Entry 4UMM (electron microscopy, 11.60 A resolution (very low resolution: no residue pairs are listed; an interface is given only as per-side residue counts)); this record covers chains F and G of the 6 polymer chains in the assembly.

Chain F:
Protein: Gene regulation protein
From: Heliothis virescens
Reference sequence: Q7SIF6 (Q7SIF6_HELVI); residues 203-466 here correspond to UniProt positions 1-264 (UniProt number = residue number - 202)
Amino-acid sequence (264 residues; row label = number of the first residue in the row):
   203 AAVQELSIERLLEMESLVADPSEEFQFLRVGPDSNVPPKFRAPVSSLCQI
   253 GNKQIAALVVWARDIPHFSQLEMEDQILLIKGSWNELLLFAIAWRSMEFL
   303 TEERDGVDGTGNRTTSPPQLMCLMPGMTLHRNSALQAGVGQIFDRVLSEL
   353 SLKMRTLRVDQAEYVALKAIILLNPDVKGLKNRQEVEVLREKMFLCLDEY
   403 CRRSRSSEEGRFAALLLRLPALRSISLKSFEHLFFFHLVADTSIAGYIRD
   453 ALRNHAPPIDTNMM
Not modelled in the structure: 203-204, 305-314, 456-466
Small-molecule neighbours: EPH (L-alpha-phosphatidyl-beta-oleoyl-gamma-palmitoyl-phosphatidylethanolamine): Leu230, Val238, Pro239, Phe242, Val246, Leu249, Cys250, Gly253, Asn287, Leu290, Leu291, Met323, Leu325, Leu331, Ser335, Ala336, Gln338, Ala339, Gly340, Val341, Ile344, Phe345, Ser431, His434, Leu435, Phe438, Leu440

Chain G:
Protein: Ecdysone receptor
From: Heliothis virescens
Reference sequence: O18473 (ECR_HELVI); the construct has insertions or renumbered stretches relative to UniProt, so the offset changes along the chain: 284-321 = UniProt 305-342; 325-532 = UniProt 343-550
Amino-acid sequence (266 residues; row label = number of the first residue in the row):
   267 GSHMASMTGGQQMGRDPLKNVPPLTANQKSLIARLVWYQEGYEQPSEEDL
   317 KRVTQTWQSDEDDEDSDMPFRQITEMTILTVQLIVEFAKGLPGFAKISQS
   367 DQITLLKACSSEVMMLRVARRYDAATDSVLFANNQAYTRDNYRKAGMAYV
   417 IEDLLHFCRCMYSMMMDNVHYALLTAIVIFSDRPGLEQPLLVEEIQRYYL
   467 NTLRVYILNQNSASPRCAVIFGKILGILTEIRTLGMQNSNMCISLKLKNR
   517 KLPPFLEEIWDVADVA
Not modelled in the structure: 267-286, 324-330, 530-532
Sequence notes: expression tag (267-283); insertion (322-324); conflict Cys483 (Gly501 in O18473), Lys489 (Glu507 in O18473)
Small-molecule neighbours: 2,3,14,20,22-pentahydroxycholest-7-en-6-one (P1A): Glu309, Gln310, Pro311, Ile339, Thr340, Met342, Thr343, Thr346, Leu349, Met380, Met381, Arg383, Val384, Arg387, Val395, Leu396, Phe397, Ala398, Tyr408, Met413, Val416, Leu420, Asn504, Cys508, Trp526

Interface between chain F and chain G:
At this resolution (12 A) residue pairs are not listed: 26 residues of chain F and 29 of chain G lie at the interface.

Overview:
Chain F and chain G form an interface of 26 and 29 residues respectively. Bound to chain F: compound EPH.
Bound to chain G: 2,3,14,20,22-pentahydroxycholest-7-en-6-one.
Chain F is Gene regulation protein and chain G is Ecdysone receptor, both from Heliothis virescens; the
structure, The Cryo-EM structure of the palindromic DNA-bound USP-EcR nuclear receptor reveals an asymmetric
organization with allosteric ..., was determined by electron microscopy.
